Entry 3DNN (electron microscopy, 20.00 A resolution (very low resolution: no residue pairs are listed; an interface is given only as per-side residue counts)); this record covers chains B and C of the 9 polymer chains in the assembly.

== Chain B ==
Protein: HIV-1 envelope glycoprotein gp120
Organism: HIV-1 M:B_HXB2R
Notes: fragment: Core: Residues 198-396
UniProt: P04578 (ENV_HV1H2); residue numbers follow UniProt; this construct covers 198-297, 330-396
Amino-acid sequence (170 residues; each row starts with the number of its first residue; note: 29 numbers in that range are skipped by the numbering (no residue carries them; nothing is unmodelled there)):
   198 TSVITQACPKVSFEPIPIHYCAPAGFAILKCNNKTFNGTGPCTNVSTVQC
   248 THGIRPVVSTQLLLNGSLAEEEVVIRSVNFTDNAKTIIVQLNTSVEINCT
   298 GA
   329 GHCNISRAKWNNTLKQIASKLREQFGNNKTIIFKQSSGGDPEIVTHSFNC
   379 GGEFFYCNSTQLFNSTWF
Disulfides: Cys218-Cys247, Cys228-Cys239
Differences from the reference sequence: linker (298-299, 329)
Curated features (UniProtKB/Swiss-Prot):
  - region: Cys296, Thr297 (V3), Ser364 to His374 (CD4-binding loop), Cys385 to Phe396 (V4)
  - glycosylation (N-linked (GlcNAc...) asparagine): Asn230, Asn234, Asn241, Asn262, Asn276, Asn289, Asn295, Asn332, Asn339, Asn356, Asn386, Asn392

== Chain C ==
Protein: HIV-1 envelope glycoprotein gp120
Organism: HIV-1 M:B_HXB2R
Notes: fragment: Core: Residues 410-492
UniProt: P04578 (ENV_HV1H2); residues 410-492 here = UniProt positions 410-492
Amino-acid sequence (83 residues; row label = number of the first residue in the row):
   410 GSDTITLPCRIKQIINMWQKVGKAMYAPPISGQIRCSSNITGLLLTRDGG
   460 NSNNESEIFRPGGGDMRDNWRSELYKYKVVKIE
Curated features (UniProtKB/Swiss-Prot):
  - region (V5): Ser461 to Gly471, Asn463 to Gly471
  - glycosylation (N-linked (GlcNAc...) asparagine): Asn448, Asn463

== Chain B / chain C interface ==
At this resolution (20 A) residue pairs are not listed: 83 residues of chain B and 64 of chain C lie at the interface.
Inter-chain disulfides: Cys378(B)-Cys445(C), Cys385(B)-Cys418(C)

== In short ==
83 residues of chain B face 64 of chain C across their interface.
Chain B is HIV-1 envelope glycoprotein gp120 and chain C is HIV-1 envelope glycoprotein gp120, both from HIV-1
M:B_HXB2R; the structure, Molecular structure for the HIV-1 gp120 trimer in the unliganded state, was
determined by electron microscopy (same publication as 3DNL and 3DNO).
